PDB entry 7WQ3 | electron microscopy, 2.70 A resolution | chains R and A of the 6 polymer chains in the assembly

Chain R:
Protein: Galanin receptor type 1
Source organism: Homo sapiens
Reference sequence: P47211 (GALR1_HUMAN); residue numbers follow UniProt; this construct covers 1-349
Chain sequence (349 residues; numbered 1 to 349; the number before each row is that of its first residue):
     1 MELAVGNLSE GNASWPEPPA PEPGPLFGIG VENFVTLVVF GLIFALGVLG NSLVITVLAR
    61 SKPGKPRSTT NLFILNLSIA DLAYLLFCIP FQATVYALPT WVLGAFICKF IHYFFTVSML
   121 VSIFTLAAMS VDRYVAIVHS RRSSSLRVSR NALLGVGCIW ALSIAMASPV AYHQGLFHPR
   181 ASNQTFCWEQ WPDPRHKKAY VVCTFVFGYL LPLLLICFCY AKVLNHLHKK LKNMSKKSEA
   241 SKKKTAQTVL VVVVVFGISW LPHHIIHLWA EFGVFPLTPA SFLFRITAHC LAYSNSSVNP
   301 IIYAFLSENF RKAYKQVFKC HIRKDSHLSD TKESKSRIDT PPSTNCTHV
Not modelled in the structure: 1-31, 321-349
Disulfides: Cys108-Cys187
Swiss-Prot annotation at these positions:
  - lipidation: Cys320 (S-palmitoyl cysteine)
  - glycosylation (N-linked (GlcNAc...) asparagine): Asn7, Asn12, Asn183
What the authors report for this chain:
  - contacts within the chain: Lys197-Glu271 (salt bridge)
  - mutagenesis - H263A, R285A, H289A: decreased signaling with Galanin
  - mutagenesis - H112A: unchanged binding to Galanin

Chain A:
Protein: Guanine nucleotide-binding protein G(i) subunit alpha-1
Source organism: Homo sapiens
Reference sequence: P63096 (GNAI1_HUMAN); numbering as in UniProt (aligned over 1-354)
Chain sequence (354 residues; numbered 1 to 354; the number before each row is that of its first residue):
     1 MGCTLSAEDK AAVERSKMID RNLREDGEKA AREVKLLLLG AGESGKNTIV KQMKIIHEAG
    61 YSEEECKQYK AVVYSNTIQS IIAIIRAMGR LKIDFGDSAR ADDARQLFVL AGAAEEGFMT
   121 AELAGVIKRL WKDSGVQACF NRSREYQLND SAAYYLNDLD RIAQPNYIPT QQDVLRTRVK
   181 TTGIVETHFT FKDLHFKMFD VGAQRSERKK WIHCFEGVTA IIFCVALSDY DLVLAEDEEM
   241 NRMHASMKLF DSICNNKWFT DTSIILFLNK KDLFEEKIKK SPLTICYPEY AGSNTYEEAA
   301 AYIQCQFEDL NKRKDTKEIY THFTCSTDTK NVQFVFDAVT DVIIKNNLKD CGLF
Not modelled in the structure: 1-2, 55-181
Differences from the reference sequence: engineered mutation Asn47 (Ser in P63096), Ala203 (Gly in P63096), Ala245 (Glu in P63096), Ser326 (Ala in P63096)
Swiss-Prot annotation at these positions:
  - region: Lys35 to Lys46, Thr48 (G1 motif), Asp173 to Thr181 (G2 motif), Phe196 to Gly202, Gln204, Arg205 (G3 motif), Ile265 to Asp272 (G4 motif), Thr324, Cys325, Thr327 to Thr329 (G5 motif)
  - binding site (GTP): Glu43 to Lys46, Thr48, Ser151, Leu175 to Thr181, Asp200 to Gly202, Gln204, Asn269 to Asp272
  - binding site (Mg(2+)): Thr181
  - modified residue: Arg178 (ADP-ribosylarginine), Gln204 (Deamidated glutamine), Cys351 (ADP-ribosylcysteine)
  - lipidation: Gly2 (N-myristoyl glycine), Cys3 (S-palmitoyl cysteine)
  - natural variant: Gly40 (G40C: In NEDHISB; G40R: In NEDHISB), Gly45 (G45D: In NEDHISB), Thr48 (T48I: In NEDHISB; T48K: In NEDHISB), Gln52 (Q52P: In NEDHISB), Ser75 (deletion: In NEDHISB; uncertain significance), Gln172 (deletion: In NEDHISB), Asp173 (D173V: In NEDHISB), Glu186 to Phe189 (deletion: In NEDHISB; uncertain significance), Cys224 (C224Y: In NEDHISB), Lys270 (K270N: In NEDHISB; K270R: In NEDHISB), Asp272 (D272G: In NEDHISB), Val332 (V332E: In NEDHISB; uncertain significance)
  - mutagenesis: Gly42 (G42R: Abolishes switch to an activated conformation and dissociation from beta and gamma subunits upon GTP binding. Abolishes interaction with RGS family members), Glu116 (E116L: Enhances interaction (inactive GDP-bound) with RGS14), Gln147 (Q147L: Enhances interaction (inactive GDP-bound) with RGS14)

How chain R and chain A interact:
Pairs across the interface (34; chain R residue first):
  Thr70(R) - Cys351(A)
  Arg133(R) - Cys351(A)
  Arg133(R) - Leu353(A)
  Ala136(R) - Asn347(A)
  Ala136(R) - Cys351(A)  hydrophobic
  Ile137(R) - Leu348(A)  hydrophobic
  Ser140(R) - Asn347(A)
  Arg141(R) - Lys192(A)
  Arg141(R) - Phe336(A)
  Arg141(R) - Thr340(A)
  Ser143(R) - Asn347(A)
  Leu227(R) - Leu348(A)  hydrophobic
  Lys230(R) - Ile344(A)
  Leu231(R) - Asp341(A)
  Leu231(R) - Ile344(A)  hydrophobic
  Leu231(R) - Leu348(A)  hydrophobic
  Asn233(R) - Asp341(A)  hydrogen bond
  Ser235(R) - Glu318(A)  hydrogen bond
  Lys236(R) - Lys314(A)  hydrogen bond (side chain-backbone)
  Lys236(R) - Asp315(A)
  Lys237(R) - Asp315(A)
  Lys237(R) - Thr316(A)
  Lys237(R) - Glu318(A)
  Lys237(R) - Lys345(A)
  Ser241(R) - Phe354(A)
  Thr245(R) - Leu353(A)  hydrogen bond (side chain-backbone)
  Thr245(R) - Phe354(A)
  Thr248(R) - Leu353(A)
  Thr248(R) - Phe354(A)
  Leu306(R) - Phe354(A)
  Ser307(R) - Gly352(A)
  Glu308(R) - Phe354(A)
  Asn309(R) - Lys349(A)
  Asn309(R) - Asp350(A)
Interface residues without a listed pair, chain R (24 interface residues in all): Val223, Ser238, Lys244
Interface residues without a listed pair, chain A (22 interface residues in all): Leu194, Lys317, Tyr320, Ile343

Overview:
The interface between chain R and chain A involves 24 residues on one side and 22 on the other, with 4
hydrogen bonds. Among the polar pairs are Asn233(R)-Asp341(A), Ser235(R)-Glu318(A) and Lys236(R)-Lys314(A).
From the paper: H263A, R285A and H289A of chain R reduce signaling with Galanin; contacts within the chain
involving Lys197(R) and Glu271(R).
Chain R is Galanin receptor type 1 and chain A is Guanine nucleotide-binding protein G(i) subunit alpha-1,
both from Homo sapiens; the structure, Galanin-bound galanin receptor 1 in complex with Gi, was determined by
electron microscopy (same publication as 7WQ4).
